Entry 7Q6O (X-ray diffraction, 1.99 A resolution); this record covers chains A and B.

[Chain A (and B)]
Molecule: NAD(P)H dehydrogenase (quinone)
Source organism: Yersinia pseudotuberculosis
Notes: EC 1.6.5.2; chain B of this document is another copy of the same molecule, construct and numbering; everything in this record applies to it too
UniProt: Q66BP3 (NQOR_YERPS); residues 1-199 here = UniProt positions 1-199
Chain sequence (232 residues; numbered -32 to 199; the number before each row is that of its first residue; numbers below 1 keep their minus sign (Met-32 is residue -32)):
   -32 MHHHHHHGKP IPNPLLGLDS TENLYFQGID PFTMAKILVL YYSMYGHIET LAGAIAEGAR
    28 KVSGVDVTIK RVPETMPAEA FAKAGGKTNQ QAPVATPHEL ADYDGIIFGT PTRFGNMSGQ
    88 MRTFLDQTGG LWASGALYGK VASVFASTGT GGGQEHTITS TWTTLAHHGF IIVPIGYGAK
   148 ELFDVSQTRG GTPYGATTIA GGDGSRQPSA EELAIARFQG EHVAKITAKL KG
Not modelled in the structure: -32 to -9 (chain B: -32 to 0, 49, 117-118, 151-157, 168-172, 199)
Sequence notes: initiating methionine (-32); expression tag (-31 to 0)
Swiss-Prot annotation at these positions:
  - binding site (FMN): Ser10 to Ile15, Thr79 to Phe81, Ser114 to Gly119, His134
  - binding site (NAD(+)): Tyr12
  - binding site (substrate): Trp99

[Chain A / chain B interface]
Pairs across the interface - 49 pairs, chain A then chain B:
  Trp99(A) - Tyr144(B)
  Trp99(A) - Phe150(B)  hydrophobic
  Tyr105(A) - Ile142(B)  hydrogen bond (side chain-backbone)
  Tyr105(A) - Gly145(B)
  Tyr105(A) - Phe185(B)
  Tyr105(A) - His189(B)
  Trp129(A) - Ala133(B)  hydrophobic
  Thr130(A) - Tyr161(B)
  Ala133(A) - Trp129(B)  hydrophobic
  Ala133(A) - Pro141(B)  hydrophobic
  Ala133(A) - Gly143(B)
  Ala133(A) - Pro160(B)
  Ala133(A) - Tyr161(B)  hydrophobic
  His134(A) - Tyr144(B)  hydrogen bond
  His134(A) - Pro160(B)
  His134(A) - Tyr161(B)  hydrogen bond
  Gly136(A) - Gly143(B)
  Phe137(A) - Pro141(B)
  Ile138(A) - Ile138(B)  hydrophobic
  Ile138(A) - Ile139(B)
  Ile138(A) - Ile193(B)  hydrophobic
  Ile139(A) - Ile138(B)
  Ile139(A) - Ile139(B)  hydrogen bond (backbone-backbone)
  Ile139(A) - Pro141(B)  hydrophobic
  Pro141(A) - Ala133(B)  hydrophobic
  Pro141(A) - Phe137(B)
  Pro141(A) - Ile139(B)  hydrophobic
  Ile142(A) - Tyr105(B)  hydrogen bond (backbone-side chain)
  Gly143(A) - Ala133(B)
  Gly143(A) - Gly136(B)
  Tyr144(A) - Trp99(B)
  Tyr144(A) - His134(B)
  Gly145(A) - Tyr105(B)
  Phe150(A) - Trp99(B)  hydrophobic
  Pro160(A) - Ala133(B)
  Pro160(A) - His134(B)
  Tyr161(A) - Thr130(B)
  Tyr161(A) - Ala133(B)  hydrophobic
  Tyr161(A) - His134(B)  hydrogen bond
  Phe185(A) - Tyr105(B)
  His189(A) - Tyr105(B)
  Ile193(A) - Ile138(B)  hydrophobic
  Ile193(A) - Leu197(B)
  Lys196(A) - Lys196(B)  hydrogen bond (side chain-backbone)
  Lys196(A) - Leu197(B)
  Lys196(A) - Lys198(B)  hydrogen bond (side chain-backbone)
  Leu197(A) - Lys196(B)
  Leu197(A) - Leu197(B)  hydrophobic
  Gly199(A) - Lys196(B)  hydrogen bond (backbone-side chain)
Other interface residues (no listed pair), chain A (26 interface residues in all): Thr126, Lys198
Other interface residues (no listed pair), chain B (25 interface residues in all): Thr126

[Overview]
The interface between chain A and chain B involves 26 residues on one side and 25 on the other; the contacts
include 9 hydrogen bonds. Among the polar pairs are Tyr105(A)-Ile142(B), His134(A)-Tyr144(B) and
His134(A)-Tyr161(B).
Both chains are NAD(P)H dehydrogenase (quinone) (Yersinia pseudotuberculosis). Entry 7Q6O (Structure of WrbA
from Yersinia pseudotuberculosis in C2221) was determined by X-ray diffraction (same publication as 7Q6M and
7Q6N).
